4P2C - chains A and F of the 11 polymer chains in the assembly; structure by X-ray diffraction, 2.82 A resolution.

Chain A:
Molecule: Shiga toxin 2e, subunit A
From: Escherichia coli
Reference sequence: Q7WUF4 (Q7WUF4_ECOLX); residues 1-297 here correspond to UniProt positions 23-319 (UniProt number = residue number + 22)
Amino-acid sequence (297 residues; row label = number of the first residue in the row):
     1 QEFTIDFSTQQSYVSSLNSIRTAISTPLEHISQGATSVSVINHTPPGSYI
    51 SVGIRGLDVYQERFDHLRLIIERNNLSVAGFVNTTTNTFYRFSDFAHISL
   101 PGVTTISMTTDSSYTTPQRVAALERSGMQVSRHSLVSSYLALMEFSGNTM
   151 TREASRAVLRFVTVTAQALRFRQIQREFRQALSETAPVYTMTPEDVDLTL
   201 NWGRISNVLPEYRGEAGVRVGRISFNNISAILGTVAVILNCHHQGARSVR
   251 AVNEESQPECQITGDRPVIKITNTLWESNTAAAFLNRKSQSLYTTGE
Disordered / not traced: 243-258, 297
Construct notes: engineered mutation Ser77 (Tyr99 in Q7WUF4), Gln167 (Glu189 in Q7WUF4); variant Thr274 (Lys296 in Q7WUF4), Ser291 (Pro313 in Q7WUF4)
Disulfide bonds: Cys241-Cys260

Chain F:
Molecule: Shiga toxin 2e, subunit B
From: Escherichia coli
Reference sequence: Q47644 (Q47644_ECOLX); residues 1-68 here correspond to UniProt positions 20-87 (UniProt number = residue number + 19)
Amino-acid sequence (68 residues; row label = number of the first residue in the row):
     1 ADCAKGKIEFSKYNEDNTFTVKVSGREYWTNRWNLQPLLQSAQLTGMTVT
    51 IISNTCSSGSGFAQVKFN
Disulfide bonds: Cys3-Cys56

Interface between chain A and chain F:
Contacting residue pairs (17; chain A residue first):
  Thr263(A) - Met47(F)
  Gly264(A) - Thr45(F)
  Asp265(A) - Lys7(F)  salt bridge
  Asp265(A) - Thr45(F)  hydrogen bond (backbone-backbone)
  Asp265(A) - Gly46(F)
  Arg266(A) - Leu44(F)  hydrogen bond (side chain-backbone)
  Arg266(A) - Thr45(F)
  Ser278(A) - Thr45(F)
  Asn279(A) - Thr45(F)
  Ala282(A) - Ser41(F)  hydrogen bond (backbone-side chain)
  Ala282(A) - Thr45(F)
  Leu285(A) - Gln40(F)
  Leu285(A) - Ser41(F)
  Asn286(A) - Pro37(F)
  Asn286(A) - Ser41(F)
  Arg287(A) - Pro37(F)
  Lys288(A) - Pro37(F)
Other interface residues (no listed pair), chain A (13 interface residues in all): Ile269, Leu292
Other interface residues (no listed pair), chain F (10 interface residues in all): Trp33, Asn68

Summary:
13 residues of chain A face 10 of chain F across their interface, with 3 hydrogen bonds and 1 salt bridge.
Polar pairs include Asp265(A)-Lys7(F), Arg266(A)-Leu44(F) and Ala282(A)-Ser41(F).
Here chain A is Shiga toxin 2e, subunit A and chain F is Shiga toxin 2e, subunit B, both from Escherichia
coli. Entry 4P2C (Complex of Shiga toxin 2e with a neutralizing single-domain antibody) was determined by
X-ray diffraction.
